PDB entry 5XH6 | X-ray diffraction, 2.00 A resolution | chains A and B of the 4 polymer chains in the assembly

Chain A:
Protein: CRISPR-associated endonuclease Cpf1
Source organism: Acidaminococcus sp. (strain BV3L6)
Notes: EC 3.1.-.-
UniProtKB: U2UMQ6 (CPF1_ACISB); residue numbers follow UniProt; this construct covers 1-1307
Sequence (1310 residues; each row starts with the number of its first residue; numbers below 1 keep their minus sign (Gly-2 is residue -2)):
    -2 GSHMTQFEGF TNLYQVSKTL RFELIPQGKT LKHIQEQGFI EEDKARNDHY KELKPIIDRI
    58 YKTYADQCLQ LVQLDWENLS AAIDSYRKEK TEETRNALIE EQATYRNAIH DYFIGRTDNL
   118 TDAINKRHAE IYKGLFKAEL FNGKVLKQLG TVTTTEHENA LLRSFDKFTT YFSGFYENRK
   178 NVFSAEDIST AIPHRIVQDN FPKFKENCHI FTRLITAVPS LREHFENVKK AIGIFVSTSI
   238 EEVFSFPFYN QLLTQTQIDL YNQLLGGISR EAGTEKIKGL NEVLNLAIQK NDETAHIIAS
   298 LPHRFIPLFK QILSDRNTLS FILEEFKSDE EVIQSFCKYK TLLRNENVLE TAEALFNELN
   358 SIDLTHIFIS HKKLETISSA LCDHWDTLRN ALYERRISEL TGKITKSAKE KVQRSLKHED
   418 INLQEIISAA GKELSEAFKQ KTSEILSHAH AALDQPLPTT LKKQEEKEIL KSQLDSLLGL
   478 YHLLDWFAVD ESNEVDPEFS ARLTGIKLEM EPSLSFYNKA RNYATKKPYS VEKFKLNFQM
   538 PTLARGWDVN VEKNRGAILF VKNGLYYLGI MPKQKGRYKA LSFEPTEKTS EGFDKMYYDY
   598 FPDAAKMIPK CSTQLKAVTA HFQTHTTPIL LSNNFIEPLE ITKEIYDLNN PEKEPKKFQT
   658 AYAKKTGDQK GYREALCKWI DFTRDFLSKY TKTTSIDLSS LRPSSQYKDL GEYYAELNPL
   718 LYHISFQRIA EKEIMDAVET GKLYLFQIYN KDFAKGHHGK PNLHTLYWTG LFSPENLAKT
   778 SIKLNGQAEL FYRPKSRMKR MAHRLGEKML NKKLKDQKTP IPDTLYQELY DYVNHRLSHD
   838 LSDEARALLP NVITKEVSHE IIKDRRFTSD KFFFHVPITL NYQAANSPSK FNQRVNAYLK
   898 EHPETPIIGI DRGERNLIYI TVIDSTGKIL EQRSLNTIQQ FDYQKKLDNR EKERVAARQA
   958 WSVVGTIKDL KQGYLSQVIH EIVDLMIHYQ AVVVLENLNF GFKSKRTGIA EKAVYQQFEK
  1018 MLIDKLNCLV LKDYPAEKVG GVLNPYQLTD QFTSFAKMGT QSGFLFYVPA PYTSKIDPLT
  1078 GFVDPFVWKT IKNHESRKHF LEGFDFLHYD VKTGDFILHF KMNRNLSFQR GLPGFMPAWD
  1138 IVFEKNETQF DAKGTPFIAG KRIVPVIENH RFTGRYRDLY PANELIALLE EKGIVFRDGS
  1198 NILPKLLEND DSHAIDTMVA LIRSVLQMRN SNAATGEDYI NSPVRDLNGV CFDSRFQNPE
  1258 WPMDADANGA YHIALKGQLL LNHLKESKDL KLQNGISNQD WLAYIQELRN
Unresolved in the structure: -2 to 0, 796-797, 998-1009, 1163-1172
Sequence notes: expression tag (-2 to 0); engineered mutation Arg542 (Ser in U2UMQ6), Val548 (Lys in U2UMQ6), Arg552 (Asn in U2UMQ6)
Bound ions: Na+: Lys757 (shared with A-4(B) of chain B)
UniProt features mapped onto this chain:
  - DNA-binding region: Pro599 to Lys607 (PAM-binding on target DNA), Lys780 to Gly783 (Target DNA), Arg951 to Lys968 (Target DNA), Ser1051 to Ala1053 (Target DNA)
  - region: Met1 to Gly35 (WED-I (OBD-I)), Gln941 to Ala957 (Bridge helix)
  - active site: His800 (For pre-crRNA processing), Lys809 (For pre-crRNA processing), Lys860 (For pre-crRNA processing), Asp908 (For DNase activity of RuvC domain), Glu993 (For DNase activity of RuvC domain), Arg1226 (For DNase activity of nuclease domain), Asp1263 (For DNase activity of RuvC domain)
  - binding site (crRNA): Tyr47 to Lys51, Asn175, Arg176, Lys307 to Leu310, Lys752 to His761, Met806 to Asn808
  - site: Arg18 (Binds crRNA), Thr167 (Binds PAM on target DNA), Arg192 (Binds crRNA), Trp382 (Binds crRNA-target DNA heteroduplex), Lys607 (Binds sequence-specific recognition of both target and non-target strand bases in PAM), His872 (Binds crRNA), Gln1014 (Binds target DNA)
  - mutagenesis: Thr167 (T167A: Wild-type to slightly improved guided indel formation), Arg176 (R176A: Decreased guided indel formation), Arg192 (R192A: Decreased guided indel formation), Trp382 (W382A: Nearly complete loss of guided indel formation), Met604 (M604A: Decreased guided indel formation), Lys607 (K607A: Nearly complete loss of guided indel formation, probable loss of PAM recognition), Lys780 (K780A: Nearly complete loss of guided indel formation), Gly783 (G783P: Complete loss of guided indel formation), Asp908 (D908A: No longer provides resistance to plasmids or phage in E.coli; D908P: Complete loss of guided indel formation; neither DNA strand is cleaved in vitro), Arg951 (R951A: Nearly complete loss of guided indel formation), Arg955 (R955A: Partial loss of guided indel formation), Trp958 (W958A: Partial loss of guided indel formation), 5 further mutagenesis entries in UniProt
From the paper describing this entry:
  - mutagenesis - S542R/K548V/N552R: increased catalytic activity on TATV
  - binding site for Non-target DNA strand: Thr167, Thr539, Asn551, Arg552, Lys607
  - binding site for Target DNA strand: Arg552
  - specificity-determining residues: Val548, Arg552
  - contacts within the chain: Thr539-Arg552, Thr167-Arg542, Ser170-Arg542, Asn551-Arg552
  - conformationally variable residues (side-chain flip): Thr539, Asn551
  - mutagenesis - S542R/K607R: increased catalytic activity on TYCV

Chain B:
Molecule: crRNA
Sequence (43 nucleotides; row label = number of the first residue in the row; numbers below 1 keep their minus sign (A-19 is residue -19)):
   -19 AAUUUCUACU CUUGUAGAUG GAAAUUAGGU GCGCUUGGCA ACC
Unresolved in the structure: 21-23
Bound ions: Na+ site 1: A-4 (shared with Lys757(A) of chain A); Na+ site 2: U10, G11; Na+ site 3: U16, G17

Chain A / chain B interface:
Residue-residue contacts (141):
  Ser14(A) - G0(B)  base contact
  Lys15(A) - G0(B)  salt bridge to the phosphate
  Thr16(A) - G0(B)  hydrogen bond to the sugar
  Thr16(A) - G1(B)  hydrogen bond to the sugar
  Arg18(A) - U-16(B)  hydrogen bond to the base
  Arg18(A) - U-15(B)  base contact
  Arg18(A) - G1(B)  salt bridge to the phosphate
  Phe19(A) - U-16(B)  sugar contact
  Glu20(A) - U-16(B)  sugar contact
  Tyr47(A) - A3(B)  hydrogen bond to the phosphate
  Tyr47(A) - A4(B)  hydrogen bond to the phosphate
  Lys51(A) - A4(B)  phosphate contact
  Lys51(A) - U5(B)  salt bridge to the phosphate
  Asn175(A) - A3(B)  hydrogen bond to the sugar
  Asn175(A) - A4(B)  hydrogen bond to the sugar
  Arg176(A) - A4(B)  hydrogen bond to the sugar
  Arg176(A) - U5(B)  salt bridge to the phosphate
  Arg192(A) - U6(B)  hydrogen bond to the phosphate
  Arg192(A) - A7(B)  salt bridge to the phosphate
  Ala269(A) - C14(B)  sugar contact
  Gly270(A) - C14(B)  hydrogen bond to the sugar
  Gly270(A) - U15(B)  phosphate contact
  Thr271(A) - U15(B)  sugar contact
  Glu272(A) - U15(B)  sugar contact
  Lys273(A) - U15(B)  hydrogen bond to the sugar
  Leu283(A) - U16(B)  sugar contact
  Leu283(A) - G17(B)  sugar contact
  Gln286(A) - G17(B)  hydrogen bond to the sugar
  Gln286(A) - G18(B)  hydrogen bond to the sugar
  Asn288(A) - G18(B)  phosphate contact
  Phe306(A) - A7(B)  phosphate contact
  Phe306(A) - G8(B)  phosphate contact
  Lys307(A) - U6(B)  salt bridge to the phosphate
  Lys307(A) - A7(B)  hydrogen bond to the phosphate
  Gln308(A) - U6(B)  phosphate contact
  Ile309(A) - U5(B)  sugar contact
  Ile309(A) - U6(B)  phosphate contact
  Leu310(A) - U5(B)  sugar contact
  Leu310(A) - U6(B)  hydrogen bond to the phosphate
  Arg313(A) - A7(B)  salt bridge to the phosphate
  Lys369(A) - U16(B)  salt bridge to the phosphate
  Lys369(A) - G17(B)  phosphate contact
  Glu372(A) - C19(B)  base contact
  Trp382(A) - C19(B)  base contact
  Arg386(A) - A20(B)  salt bridge to the phosphate
  Lys414(A) - G18(B)  salt bridge to the phosphate
  Lys414(A) - C19(B)  salt bridge to the phosphate
  His479(A) - C14(B)  salt bridge to the phosphate
  Leu511(A) - G13(B)  sugar contact
  Leu511(A) - C14(B)  sugar contact
  Tyr514(A) - C12(B)  sugar contact
  Tyr514(A) - G13(B)  sugar contact
  Asn515(A) - G13(B)  hydrogen bond to the sugar
  Arg518(A) - C12(B)  hydrogen bond to the sugar
  Arg518(A) - G13(B)  hydrogen bond to the sugar
  Lys530(A) - A2(B)  salt bridge to the phosphate
  Tyr746(A) - U-16(B)  phosphate contact
  Asn747(A) - U-16(B)  phosphate contact
  Lys748(A) - U-17(B)  hydrogen bond to the base
  Lys748(A) - U-16(B)  hydrogen bond to the phosphate
  Ala751(A) - G-6(B)  phosphate contact
  Lys752(A) - G-6(B)  phosphate contact
  Gly753(A) - G-6(B)  hydrogen bond to the phosphate
  His754(A) - G-6(B)  phosphate contact
  His754(A) - U-5(B)  salt bridge to the phosphate
  His755(A) - U-8(B)  hydrogen bond to the base
  His755(A) - G-6(B)  sugar contact
  His755(A) - U-5(B)  salt bridge to the phosphate
  Gly756(A) - U-5(B)  hydrogen bond to the phosphate
  Gly756(A) - A-4(B)  phosphate contact
  Lys757(A) - A-4(B)  hydrogen bond to the phosphate
  Lys757(A) - G-3(B)  salt bridge to the phosphate
  Asn759(A) - U-16(B)  hydrogen bond to the base
  Asn759(A) - U-15(B)  base contact
  Asn759(A) - A-2(B)  hydrogen bond to the base
  Asn759(A) - U-1(B)  base contact
  Leu760(A) - A-2(B)  phosphate contact
  Leu760(A) - U-1(B)  hydrogen bond to the base
  His761(A) - U-1(B)  stacking on the base
  His761(A) - G0(B)  salt bridge to the phosphate
  Gln784(A) - G1(B)  base contact
  Glu786(A) - A2(B)  hydrogen bond to the sugar
  Phe788(A) - A2(B)  sugar contact
  Arg790(A) - U-15(B)  salt bridge to the phosphate
  Met798(A) - A-19(B)  phosphate contact
  His800(A) - A-19(B)  hydrogen bond to the phosphate
  Met806(A) - A-19(B)  base contact
  Leu807(A) - A-19(B)  hydrogen bond to the base
  Asn808(A) - A-19(B)  hydrogen bond to the base
  Asn808(A) - U-10(B)  sugar contact
  Asn808(A) - C-9(B)  hydrogen bond to the phosphate
  Lys809(A) - C-11(B)  phosphate contact
  Lys809(A) - U-10(B)  hydrogen bond to the phosphate
  Lys810(A) - C-11(B)  hydrogen bond to the phosphate
  Lys810(A) - U-10(B)  hydrogen bond to the phosphate
  Gln814(A) - C-9(B)  phosphate contact
  Tyr823(A) - A-19(B)  base contact
  Lys852(A) - A-19(B)  base contact
  Lys852(A) - U-10(B)  sugar contact
  Lys852(A) - C-9(B)  salt bridge to the phosphate
  Lys852(A) - U-8(B)  salt bridge to the phosphate
  His856(A) - A-18(B)  base contact
  His856(A) - U-7(B)  stacking on the base
  Ile858(A) - A-19(B)  sugar contact
  Ile858(A) - A-18(B)  sugar contact
  Ile859(A) - A-18(B)  sugar contact
  Lys860(A) - A-19(B)  sugar contact
  Lys860(A) - A-18(B)  phosphate contact
  Arg862(A) - A-18(B)  phosphate contact
  Arg862(A) - U-17(B)  salt bridge to the phosphate
  Arg863(A) - U-17(B)  salt bridge to the phosphate
  Arg863(A) - U-15(B)  phosphate contact
  Arg863(A) - C-14(B)  salt bridge to the phosphate
  Phe864(A) - C-14(B)  phosphate contact
  Phe870(A) - U-16(B)  phosphate contact
  Phe870(A) - U-15(B)  phosphate contact
  His872(A) - G1(B)  hydrogen bond to the sugar
  His872(A) - A2(B)  phosphate contact
  Pro874(A) - G0(B)  base contact
  Phe938(A) - A-12(B)  phosphate contact
  Phe938(A) - C-11(B)  phosphate contact
  Tyr940(A) - U-13(B)  hydrogen bond to the sugar
  Tyr940(A) - A-12(B)  hydrogen bond to the sugar
  Lys943(A) - A-12(B)  phosphate contact
  Val952(A) - U10(B)  sugar contact
  Val952(A) - G11(B)  sugar contact
  Arg955(A) - G9(B)  base contact
  Arg955(A) - U10(B)  hydrogen bond to the base
  Arg955(A) - G11(B)  sugar contact
  Gln956(A) - G11(B)  hydrogen bond to the phosphate
  Gln956(A) - C12(B)  hydrogen bond to the phosphate
  Asp966(A) - C-14(B)  hydrogen bond to the sugar
  Asp966(A) - U-13(B)  sugar contact
  Leu967(A) - U-13(B)  phosphate contact
  Gly970(A) - U-13(B)  sugar contact
  Ser973(A) - G-3(B)  hydrogen bond to the base
  Ser973(A) - A-2(B)  sugar contact
  His977(A) - G-3(B)  hydrogen bond to the phosphate
  Lys1022(A) - U-1(B)  salt bridge to the phosphate
  Lys1029(A) - G-3(B)  salt bridge to the phosphate
  Lys1029(A) - A-2(B)  salt bridge to the phosphate
Interface residues without a listed pair, chain A (100 interface residues in all): Asp55, Gly171, Phe172, Thr187, Lys275, Ser311, Leu475, Ile850, Ser855, Asp861, Glu948, Gln969, Tyr971, Gln974

Summary:
100 residues of chain A and 40 residues of chain B are in contact, with 44 hydrogen bonds, 26 salt bridges and
2 aromatic stacking contacts. Among the polar pairs are Arg18(A)-U-16(B), Lys748(A)-U-17(B) and
His755(A)-U-8(B). The paper reports a binding site for Non-target DNA strand at Thr167(A), Thr539(A) and
Asn551(A) among others; S542R/K548V/N552R of chain A increase catalytic activity on TATV.
Here chain A is CRISPR-associated endonuclease Cpf1 (Acidaminococcus sp. (strain BV3L6)) and chain B is crRNA.
Entry 5XH6 (Crystal structure of the Acidaminococcus sp. BV3L6 Cpf1 RVR variant in complex with crRNA and
target ...) was determined by X-ray diffraction, deposited together with 5XH7.
